PDB entry 2ZI2 | X-ray diffraction, 1.65 A resolution | chains L and H of the 3 polymer chains in the assembly

Chain L:
Name: Thrombin light chain
Source organism: Homo sapiens
Notes: EC 3.4.21.5
Reference sequence: P00734 (THRB_HUMAN); residues 1-14 here correspond to UniProt positions 336-349 (UniProt number = residue number + 335)
Amino-acid sequence (36 residues; each row starts with the number of its first residue; a row labelled like 14A-14N holds insertion residues (14A, then the next letters in order)):
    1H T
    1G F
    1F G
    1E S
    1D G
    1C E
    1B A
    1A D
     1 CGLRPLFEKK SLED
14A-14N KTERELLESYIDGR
Unresolved in the structure: 1H, 1G, 1F, 1E, 1D, 1C, 14L-14N
Curated features (UniProtKB/Swiss-Prot):
  - site: Arg14N (Cleavage)

Chain H:
Name: Thrombin heavy chain
Source organism: Homo sapiens
Notes: EC 3.4.21.5
Reference sequence: P00734 (THRB_HUMAN); the construct lacks a stretch of the UniProt sequence and is renumbered around it, so the offset changes along the chain: 16-36 = UniProt 364-384; 37-60 = UniProt 386-409; 61-77 = UniProt 419-435; 78-97 = UniProt 437-456; 7 more segments
Amino-acid sequence (259 residues; numbered 16 to 247 plus 28 insertion-coded residues; 1 number in that range is skipped by the numbering (no residue carries it; nothing is unmodelled there); the number before each row is that of its first residue; a row labelled like 60A-60I holds insertion residues (60A, then the next letters in order)):
    16 IVEGSDAEIG MSPWQVMLFR K
   36A S
    37 PQELLCGASL ISDRWVLTAA HCLL
60A-60I YPPWDKNFT
    61 ENDLLVRIGK HSRTRYE
   77A R
    78 NIEKISMLEK IYIHPRYNWR
   97A E
    98 NLDRDIALMK LKKPVAFSDY IHPVCLPDRE TA
129A-129C ASL
   130 LQAGYKGRVT GWGNLKETWT
149A-149E ANVGK
   150 GQPSVLQVVN LPIVERPVCK DSTRIRITDN MFCAG
  184A Y
   185 KP
186A-186D DEGK
   187 RGDACEGDSG GPFVMKSP
204A-204B FN
   205 NRWYQMGIVS WGE
   219 GCD
  221A R
   222 DGKYGFYTHV FRLKKWIQKV IDQFGE
Unresolved in the structure: 148-149, 149A-149E, 246-247
Disulfide bonds: Cys42-Cys58, Cys168-Cys182, Cys191-Cys220
Ligand contacts:
  - 24U (1-butanoyl-N-(4-carbamimidoylbenzyl)-L-prolinamide): His57, Tyr60A, Trp60D, Leu99, Asp189, Ala190, Cys191, Glu192, Ser195, Val213, Ser214, Trp215, Gly216, Glu217, Gly219, Cys220, Gly226
  - benzamidine (BEN): Ser171, Glu217, Arg221A, Gly223
Curated features (UniProtKB/Swiss-Prot):
  - region: Ala183 to Val200 (High affinity receptor-binding region which is also known as the TP508 peptide)
  - active site (Charge relay system): His57, Asp102, Ser195
  - glycosylation: Asn60G (N-linked (GlcNAc...) (complex) asparagine)

How chain L and chain H interact:
Contacting residue pairs - 59 pairs, chain L then chain H:
  Cys1(L) with Pro120(H); Val121(H); Cys122(H), disulfide; Arg206(H), hydrogen bond (backbone-side chain)
  Asp1A(L) with His119(H), salt bridge; Arg206(H)
  Ala1B(L) with Arg206(H), hydrogen bond (backbone-side chain)
  Gly2(L) with Pro120(H), hydrogen bond (backbone-backbone); Cys122(H); Arg206(H); Trp207(H), hydrogen bond (backbone-backbone)
  Leu3(L) with His119(H), hydrogen bond (backbone-side chain); Asn205(H); Arg206(H)
  Arg4(L) with Gly25(H); Met26(H), hydrogen bond (side chain-backbone); Pro28(H); Trp29(H); Arg137(H); Trp207(H)
  Pro5(L) with Ser115(H); Asp116(H); His119(H)
  Leu6(L) with Ile24(H); Asp116(H)
  Phe7(L) with Glu23(H); Ile24(H); Gly25(H); Met26(H), hydrophobic
  Glu8(L) with Lys202(H), salt bridge; Asn205(H); Trp207(H), hydrogen bond
  Lys9(L) with His119(H)
  Asp14(L) with Glu23(H); Met26(H); Arg137(H), salt bridge; Trp207(H)
  Lys14A(L) with Glu23(H), hydrogen bond (backbone-side chain)
  Thr14B(L) with Arg137(H), hydrogen bond; Asn159(H), hydrogen bond
  Glu14C(L) with Arg137(H); Lys202(H), salt bridge
  Glu14E(L) with Lys135(H), salt bridge; Asn159(H), hydrogen bond; Tyr184A(H), hydrogen bond; Lys186D(H), salt bridge
  Leu14F(L) with Lys135(H); Gly136(H); Asn159(H); Trp207(H), hydrophobic
  Leu14G(L) with Pro204(H), hydrophobic
  Ser14I(L) with Gly133(H); Tyr134(H); Lys135(H), hydrogen bond (side chain-backbone)
  Tyr14J(L) with Tyr134(H), hydrophobic; Lys135(H), hydrogen bond (side chain-backbone); Met201(H); Lys202(H), hydrogen bond (side chain-backbone)
  Ile14K(L) with Tyr134(H), hydrogen bond (backbone-side chain)
Other interface residues (no listed pair), chain H (28 interface residues in all): Tyr117, Leu129C
Cross-chain cystine bridges: Cys1(L)-Cys122(H)

Overview:
21 residues of chain L and 28 residues of chain H are in contact; the contacts include 1 disulfide bond, 16
hydrogen bonds and 6 salt bridges. Among the polar pairs are Asp1A(L)-His119(H), Glu8(L)-Lys202(H) and
Glu14E(L)-Lys135(H). Bound to chain H: compound 24U and benzamidine.
Here chain L is Thrombin light chain and chain H is Thrombin heavy chain, both from Homo sapiens. Entry 2ZI2
(Thrombin Inhibition) was determined by X-ray diffraction (same publication as 2ZNK, 2ZHQ and 2ZGB).
